Entry 7HOS (X-ray diffraction, 1.60 A resolution); this record covers chains A and B.

Chain A:
Protein: Serine protease subunit NS2B
Organism: Zika virus
Reference sequence: Q32ZE1 (POLG_ZIKV); residues 46-89 here correspond to UniProt positions 1414-1457 (UniProt number = residue number + 1368)
Amino-acid sequence (46 residues; each row starts with the number of its first residue):
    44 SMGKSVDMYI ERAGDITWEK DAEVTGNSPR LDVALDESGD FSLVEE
Not modelled in the structure: 44-49, 89
Sequence notes: expression tag (44-45)

Chain B:
Protein: Serine protease NS3
Organism: Zika virus
Notes: EC 3.4.21.91, 3.6.1.15, 3.6.4.13
Reference sequence: Q32ZE1 (POLG_ZIKV); residues 11-177 here correspond to UniProt positions 1509-1675 (UniProt number = residue number + 1498)
Amino-acid sequence (168 residues; numbered 10 to 177; the number before each row is that of its first residue):
    10 MKEVKKGETT DGVYRVMTRR LLGSTQVGVG VMQEGVFHTM WHVTKGAALR SGEGRLDPYW
    70 GDVKQDLVSY CGPWKLDAAW DGLSEVQLLA VPPGERAKNI QTLPGIFKTK DGDIGAVALD
   130 YPAGTSGSPI LDKCGRVIGL YGNGVVIKNG SYVSAITQGK REEETPVE
Not modelled in the structure: 10-15, 172-177
Sequence notes: initiating methionine (10); conflict Lys-107 (Arg1605 in Q32ZE1)
Ligand contacts: A1BGY (5-cyclopropyl-1,2-dimethyl-N-(3-methylpyridin-4-yl)-1H-pyrrole-3-carboxamide): His-51, Asp-75, Tyr-130, Pro-131, Ala-132, Ser-135, Tyr-150, Gly-151, Asn-152, Tyr-161
Curated features (UniProtKB/Swiss-Prot):
  - active site (Charge relay system): His-51, Asp-75, Ser-135

Chain A / chain B interface:
Residue-residue contacts (95; chain A residue first):
  Asp-50(A) / Thr-27(B)
  Asp-50(A) / Arg-59(B)  salt bridge
  Met-51(A) / Met-26(B)
  Met-51(A) / Val-52(B)
  Met-51(A) / Thr-53(B)
  Met-51(A) / Leu-58(B)  hydrophobic
  Met-51(A) / Arg-59(B)  hydrogen bond (backbone-backbone)
  Tyr-52(A) / Arg-24(B)
  Tyr-52(A) / Val-25(B)
  Tyr-52(A) / Met-26(B)  hydrogen bond (backbone-backbone)
  Tyr-52(A) / Arg-28(B)
  Tyr-52(A) / Ser-33(B)  hydrogen bond
  Tyr-52(A) / Arg-59(B)
  Ile-53(A) / Tyr-23(B)  hydrophobic
  Ile-53(A) / Arg-24(B)
  Ile-53(A) / Met-41(B)  hydrophobic
  Ile-53(A) / Phe-46(B)  hydrophobic
  Ile-53(A) / Arg-59(B)  hydrogen bond (backbone-backbone)
  Ile-53(A) / Ser-60(B)
  Ile-53(A) / Leu-65(B)  hydrophobic
  Glu-54(A) / Tyr-23(B)
  Glu-54(A) / Arg-24(B)  hydrogen bond (backbone-backbone)
  Arg-55(A) / Glu-17(B)
  Arg-55(A) / Asp-20(B)  hydrogen bond (side chain-backbone)
  Arg-55(A) / Val-22(B)
  Arg-55(A) / Tyr-23(B)
  Ala-56(A) / Val-22(B)  hydrogen bond (backbone-backbone)
  Ala-56(A) / Arg-24(B)
  Ala-56(A) / Val-100(B)  hydrophobic
  Ala-56(A) / Ala-106(B)
  Gly-57(A) / Gly-21(B)
  Gly-57(A) / Val-22(B)  hydrogen bond (backbone-backbone)
  Asp-58(A) / Leu-98(B)
  Ile-59(A) / Gly-21(B)
  Ile-59(A) / Val-22(B)
  Ile-59(A) / Val-40(B)  hydrophobic
  Ile-59(A) / Leu-98(B)  hydrophobic
  Ile-59(A) / Leu-140(B)  hydrophobic
  Ile-59(A) / Gly-144(B)
  Ile-59(A) / Val-146(B)  hydrophobic
  Thr-60(A) / Asn-108(B)  hydrogen bond (backbone-side chain)
  Thr-60(A) / Leu-140(B)
  Trp-61(A) / Glu-94(B)
  Trp-61(A) / Val-95(B)
  Trp-61(A) / Gln-96(B)
  Trp-61(A) / Gln-110(B)
  Trp-61(A) / Leu-140(B)
  Trp-61(A) / Asp-141(B)
  Trp-61(A) / Lys-142(B)
  Glu-62(A) / Gln-96(B)  hydrogen bond (backbone-side chain)
  Glu-62(A) / Asn-108(B)
  Ala-65(A) / Gln-96(B)
  Ala-65(A) / Asn-108(B)
  Glu-66(A) / Ile-109(B)
  Glu-66(A) / Gln-110(B)  hydrogen bond (backbone-backbone)
  Val-67(A) / Glu-94(B)
  Val-67(A) / Gln-110(B)
  Thr-68(A) / Ile-109(B)
  Thr-68(A) / Gln-110(B)  hydrogen bond (backbone-backbone)
  Thr-68(A) / Thr-111(B)  hydrogen bond (backbone-side chain)
  Thr-68(A) / Leu-128(B)
  Gly-69(A) / Thr-111(B)
  Gly-69(A) / Ala-127(B)
  Gly-69(A) / Leu-128(B)
  Asn-70(A) / Leu-112(B)
  Asn-70(A) / Ala-127(B)
  Ser-71(A) / Leu-112(B)  hydrogen bond (side chain-backbone)
  Ser-71(A) / Pro-113(B)
  Ser-71(A) / Gly-114(B)
  Pro-72(A) / Gly-114(B)
  Pro-72(A) / Ile-115(B)  hydrogen bond (backbone-backbone)
  Arg-73(A) / Ile-115(B)
  Leu-74(A) / Ile-115(B)  hydrogen bond (backbone-backbone)
  Leu-74(A) / Phe-116(B)
  Leu-74(A) / Lys-117(B)  hydrogen bond (backbone-backbone)
  Leu-74(A) / Ile-156(B)  hydrophobic
  Asp-75(A) / Lys-117(B)
  Val-76(A) / Phe-116(B)  hydrophobic
  Val-76(A) / Lys-117(B)  hydrogen bond (backbone-backbone)
  Val-76(A) / Thr-118(B)
  Leu-78(A) / Lys-73(B)
  Asp-79(A) / Lys-73(B)
  Glu-80(A) / Lys-73(B)
  Ser-81(A) / Val-72(B)
  Gly-82(A) / Val-72(B)
  Gly-82(A) / Lys-73(B)
  Gly-82(A) / Asn-152(B)  hydrogen bond (backbone-side chain)
  Phe-84(A) / Phe-116(B)  hydrophobic
  Phe-84(A) / Asn-152(B)
  Phe-84(A) / Gly-153(B)
  Phe-84(A) / Val-154(B)  hydrophobic
  Phe-84(A) / Ala-164(B)  hydrophobic
  Ser-85(A) / Val-154(B)
  Leu-86(A) / Val-154(B)  hydrophobic
  Leu-86(A) / Val-155(B)
Other interface residues (no listed pair), chain B (60 interface residues in all): Thr-19, Arg-29, Val-36, Ala-57, Lys-107, Ile-123, Pro-138, Val-162

Summary:
33 residues of chain A face 60 of chain B across their interface; the contacts include 19 hydrogen bonds and 1
salt bridge. Polar pairs include Asp-50(A)/Arg-59(B), Tyr-52(A)/Ser-33(B) and Arg-55(A)/Asp-20(B). Chain B
binds compound A1BGY. Curated annotation (UniProt) lists 3 active-site residues on chain B.
Chain A is Serine protease subunit NS2B and chain B is Serine protease NS3, both from Zika virus; the
structure, PanDDA analysis group deposition -- Crystal Structure of ZIKV NS2B-NS3 protease in complex with
ASAP-0014657-001, was determined by X-ray diffraction.
